Entry 6QLE (electron microscopy, 3.55 A resolution); this record covers chains Q and Y of the 11 polymer chains in the assembly.

== Chain Q ==
Name: Inner kinetochore subunit OKP1
Organism: Saccharomyces cerevisiae
UniProt: P53298 (CENPQ_YEAST); the author numbering skips numbers that UniProt does not, so the offset changes along the chain: 160-187 = UniProt 161-188; 189-220 = UniProt 189-220; 228-406 = UniProt 228-406
Amino-acid sequence (261 residues; row label = number of the first residue in the row; note: 27 numbers in that range are skipped by the numbering (no residue carries them; nothing is unmodelled there); a row labelled like 227A-227F holds insertion residues (227A, then the next letters in order); X marks 15 residues of unknown identity (built as UNK)):
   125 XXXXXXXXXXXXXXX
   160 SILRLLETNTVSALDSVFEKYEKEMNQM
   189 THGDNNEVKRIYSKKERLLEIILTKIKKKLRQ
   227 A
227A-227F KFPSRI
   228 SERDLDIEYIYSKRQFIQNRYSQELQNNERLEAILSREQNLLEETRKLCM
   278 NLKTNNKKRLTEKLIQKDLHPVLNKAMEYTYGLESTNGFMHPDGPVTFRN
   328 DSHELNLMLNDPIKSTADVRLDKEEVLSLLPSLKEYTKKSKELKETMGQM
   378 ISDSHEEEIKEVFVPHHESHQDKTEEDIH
Disordered / not traced: 227A-227F, 304-319, 392-406
UniProt features mapped onto this chain:
  - region: Met317 to Ile340 (CTF19-MCM21 binding motif)

== Chain Y ==
Name: Inner kinetochore subunit NKP1
Organism: Saccharomyces cerevisiae
UniProt: Q12493 (NKP1_YEAST); residue numbers follow UniProt; this construct covers 1-238
Amino-acid sequence (238 residues; row label = number of the first residue in the row):
     1 MTDTYNSISNFIENELTALLSSDDYLMDDLAGELPNEVCRLLKAQVIEKR
    51 KDAMSRGKQDLLSKEIYDNESELRASQSQQIMELVGDIPKYSLGSELRNR
   101 VEGEPQSTSIERLIEDVLKLPQMEVADEEEVEVENDLKVLSEYSNLRKDL
   151 ILKCQALQIGESKLSDILSQTNSINSLTTSIKEASEDDDISEYFATYNGK
   201 LVVALEEMKLLLEEAVKTFGNSPEKREKIKKILSELKK
Disordered / not traced: 1, 33-34, 124-135
UniProt features mapped onto this chain:
  - modified residue: Ser222 (Phosphoserine)

== Chain Q / chain Y interface ==
Residue-residue contacts (41; chain Q residue first):
  Tyr238(Q) - Arg56(Y)
  Arg241(Q) - Glu13(Y)  salt bridge
  Arg241(Q) - Arg56(Y)  hydrogen bond (side chain-backbone)
  Gln245(Q) - Ser9(Y)  hydrogen bond
  Tyr248(Q) - Tyr5(Y)  hydrophobic
  Tyr248(Q) - Lys64(Y)
  Ser249(Q) - Tyr5(Y)
  Ser249(Q) - Asn6(Y)  hydrogen bond (side chain-backbone)
  Leu252(Q) - Tyr67(Y)  hydrophobic
  Gln253(Q) - Thr2(Y)
  Gln253(Q) - Asp3(Y)  hydrogen bond (side chain-backbone)
  Glu256(Q) - Tyr67(Y)
  Glu256(Q) - Arg74(Y)  salt bridge
  Ser263(Q) - Gln79(Y)  hydrogen bond
  Arg264(Q) - Met82(Y)
  Leu268(Q) - Tyr91(Y)
  Ile340(Q) - Gln155(Y)
  Ile340(Q) - Gln158(Y)
  Ile340(Q) - Ile159(Y)  hydrophobic
  Lys341(Q) - Leu118(Y)
  Lys341(Q) - Gln158(Y)
  Ser342(Q) - Leu118(Y)
  Thr343(Q) - Ile151(Y)
  Thr343(Q) - Gln155(Y)
  Val346(Q) - Arg147(Y)
  Val346(Q) - Ile151(Y)  hydrophobic
  Val346(Q) - Gln155(Y)
  Leu348(Q) - Gln155(Y)
  Glu352(Q) - Leu152(Y)
  Val353(Q) - Ala156(Y)  hydrophobic
  Val353(Q) - Ile159(Y)  hydrophobic
  Leu356(Q) - Lys153(Y)
  Leu356(Q) - Ala156(Y)  hydrophobic
  Leu357(Q) - Ala156(Y)  hydrophobic
  Leu360(Q) - Lys163(Y)
  Tyr363(Q) - Lys163(Y)
  Tyr363(Q) - Ile167(Y)
  Tyr363(Q) - Gln170(Y)  hydrogen bond
  Met377(Q) - Phe194(Y)  hydrophobic
  Phe390(Q) - Ile232(Y)
  Phe390(Q) - Leu236(Y)  hydrophobic
Interface residues without a listed pair, chain Q (35 interface residues in all): Gln242, Asn246, Glu271, Pro339, Ala344, Arg347, Asp349, Leu370, Asp380, Ser381
Interface residues without a listed pair, chain Y (34 interface residues in all): Asn10, Lys148, Gly160, Asn198, Leu201, Leu233

== Overview ==
The interface between chain Q and chain Y involves 35 residues on one side and 34 on the other; the contacts
include 6 hydrogen bonds and 2 salt bridges. Among the polar pairs are Arg241(Q)-Glu13(Y), Glu256(Q)-Arg74(Y)
and Arg241(Q)-Arg56(Y).
Here chain Q is Inner kinetochore subunit OKP1 and chain Y is Inner kinetochore subunit NKP1, both from
Saccharomyces cerevisiae. Entry 6QLE (Structure of inner kinetochore CCAN complex) was determined by electron
microscopy (same publication as 6QLD and 6QLF).
